Entry 5TM2 (X-ray diffraction, 2.60 A resolution); this record covers chains A and B of the 4 polymer chains in the assembly.

[Chain A (and B)]
Name: Estrogen receptor
Source organism: Homo sapiens
Notes: fragment: ligand-binding domain; chain B of this document is another copy of the same molecule, construct and numbering; everything in this record applies to it too
UniProtKB: P03372 (ESR1_HUMAN), isoform P03372-3; residues 298-554 here correspond to UniProt positions 125-381 (UniProt number = residue number - 173)
Sequence (257 residues; numbered 298 to 554; the number before each row is that of its first residue):
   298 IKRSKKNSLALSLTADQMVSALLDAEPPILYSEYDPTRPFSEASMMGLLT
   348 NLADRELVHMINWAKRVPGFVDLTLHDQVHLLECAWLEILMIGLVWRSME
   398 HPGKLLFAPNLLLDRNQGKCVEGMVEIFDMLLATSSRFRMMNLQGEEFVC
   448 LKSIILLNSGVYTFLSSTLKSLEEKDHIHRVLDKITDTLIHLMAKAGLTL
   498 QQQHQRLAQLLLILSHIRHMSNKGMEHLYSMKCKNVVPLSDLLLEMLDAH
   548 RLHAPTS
Disordered / not traced: 298-305, 331-336, 418-420, 461-471, 531-534, 547-554 (chain B: 298-306, 337, 462-467, 534-535, 547-554)
Sequence notes: engineered mutation Ser537 (Tyr364 in P03372)
Small-molecule neighbours: 7EO (2,5-bis(2-chloro-4-hydroxyphenyl)-1H-1lambda~4~-thiophen-1-one): Met343, Leu346, Thr347, Leu349, Ala350, Glu353, Leu384, Leu387, Met388, Leu391, Arg394, Phe404, Met421, Ile424, Gly521, His524, Leu525

[Chain A / chain B interface]
Contacting residue pairs (51):
  Arg434(A) with His476(B)
  Ile451(A) with Leu509(B), hydrophobic
  Asn455(A) with Leu509(B); His513(B), hydrogen bond
  Tyr459(A) with Ala430(B), hydrophobic; Arg434(B), hydrogen bond; Ile510(B); His513(B)
  His476(A) with Arg434(B), hydrogen bond
  Asp480(A) with Gln502(B); Gln506(B)
  Thr483(A) with His501(B); Ala505(B)
  Asp484(A) with Gln498(B); Gln502(B)
  Ile487(A) with His501(B)
  Leu497(A) with Leu497(B), hydrophobic
  Gln498(A) with Asp484(B)
  His501(A) with Thr483(B); Asp484(B), salt bridge; Ile487(B); His501(B); Leu504(B)
  Gln502(A) with Asp480(B), hydrogen bond (side chain-backbone); Asp484(B), hydrogen bond
  Leu504(A) with His501(B); Leu504(B), hydrophobic
  Ala505(A) with Thr483(B); Leu508(B), hydrophobic
  Gln506(A) with Asp480(B), hydrogen bond
  Leu508(A) with Ala505(B), hydrophobic
  Leu509(A) with Ile451(B), hydrophobic; Asn455(B); Leu511(B), hydrophobic
  Leu511(A) with Ser512(B)
  Ser512(A) with Leu511(B); Ser512(B); Arg515(B), hydrogen bond (backbone-side chain)
  His513(A) with Asn455(B), hydrogen bond (side chain-backbone); Ser456(B); Val458(B); Arg515(B), hydrogen bond
  Arg515(A) with Ser512(B); His513(B), hydrogen bond; His516(B), hydrogen bond
  His516(A) with Arg515(B); Asn519(B), hydrogen bond
  Asn519(A) with His516(B), hydrogen bond; Asn519(B); Lys520(B)
  Lys520(A) with Asn519(B)
Also at the interface, not in a pair above, chain A (30 interface residues in all): Ala430, Met437, Ser456, Val458, Leu479
Also at the interface, not in a pair above, chain B (31 interface residues in all): Thr431, Tyr459, Asp473

[Overview]
30 residues of chain A and 31 residues of chain B are in contact; the contacts include 13 hydrogen bonds and 1
salt bridge. Polar pairs include His501(A)-Asp484(B), Asn455(A)-His513(B) and Tyr459(A)-Arg434(B). Ligands of
chain A: compound 7EO.
Both chains are Estrogen receptor (Homo sapiens). Entry 5TM2 (Crystal Structure of the ER-alpha Ligand-binding
Domain (Y537S) in Complex with 2,5-bis(2-chloro-4-hydroxyphenyl)thiophene 1-oxide) was determined by X-ray
diffraction, deposited together with 5KR9, 5KRA, 5KRC, 5KRF, 5KRH, 5KRI and 43 further entries.
